1HAX - chains A and B; structure by X-ray diffraction, 1.60 A resolution.

[Chain A]
Protein: Beta-casomorphin-7
Amino-acid sequence (4 residues; row label = number of the first residue in the row):
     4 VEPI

[Chain B]
Protein: Elastase 1
Organism: Sus scrofa
Notes: EC 3.4.21.11
UniProtKB: P00772 (EL1_PIG); the construct lacks a stretch of the UniProt sequence and is renumbered around it, so the offset changes along the chain: 16-36 = UniProt 27-47; 37-65 = UniProt 51-79; 66-99 = UniProt 81-114; 100-145 = UniProt 117-162; 5 more segments
Amino-acid sequence (240 residues; each row starts with the number of its first residue; note: 1 number in that range is skipped by the numbering (no residue carries it; nothing is unmodelled there); a row labelled like 36A-36C holds insertion residues (36A, then the next letters in order)):
    16 VVGGTEAQRNSWPSQISLQYR
36A-36C SGS
    37 SWAHTCGGTLIRQNWVMTAAHCVDRELTF
   65A R
    66 VVVGEHNLNQNNGTEQYVGVQKIVVHPYWNTDDV
99A-99B AA
   100 GYDIALLRLAQSVTLNSYVQLGVLPRAGTILRNNSPCYITGWGLTR
   147 TNGQLAQTLQQAYLPTVDYAICSS
170A-170B SS
   171 YWGSTVKNSMVCAGGDGV
  188A R
   189 SGCQGDSGGPLHCLVNGQYAVHGVTSFVS
  217A R
   218 LGCN
  221A V
   222 TRKPTVFTRVSAYISWINNVIASN
Disulfides: Cys-42/Cys-58, Cys-136/Cys-201, Cys-168/Cys-182, Cys-191/Cys-220
Metal / ion sites: Ca2+: Glu-70, Asn-72, Gln-75, Asn-77, Glu-80

[How chain A and chain B interact]
Contacting residue pairs - 24 pairs, chain A then chain B:
  Val-4(A) / Trp-172(B)  hydrophobic
  Val-4(A) / Thr-175(B)
  Val-4(A) / Phe-215(B)  hydrophobic
  Val-4(A) / Val-216(B)
  Glu-5(A) / Phe-215(B)
  Glu-5(A) / Val-216(B)  hydrogen bond (backbone-backbone)
  Glu-5(A) / Ser-217(B)
  Glu-5(A) / Arg-217A(B)
  Pro-6(A) / His-57(B)
  Pro-6(A) / Val-99(B)  hydrophobic
  Pro-6(A) / Gln-192(B)
  Pro-6(A) / Ser-195(B)
  Pro-6(A) / Ser-214(B)
  Pro-6(A) / Phe-215(B)  hydrophobic
  Ile-7(A) / His-57(B)
  Ile-7(A) / Gly-190(B)
  Ile-7(A) / Cys-191(B)
  Ile-7(A) / Gln-192(B)
  Ile-7(A) / Gly-193(B)  hydrogen bond (backbone-backbone)
  Ile-7(A) / Asp-194(B)  hydrogen bond (backbone-backbone)
  Ile-7(A) / Ser-195(B)  hydrogen bond (backbone-side chain)
  Ile-7(A) / Thr-213(B)
  Ile-7(A) / Ser-214(B)  hydrogen bond (backbone-backbone)
  Ile-7(A) / Val-216(B)  hydrophobic
Also at the interface, not in a pair above, chain B (17 interface residues in all): Thr-226

[Summary]
The interface between chain A and chain B involves 4 residues on one side and 17 on the other; the contacts
include 5 hydrogen bonds. Polar pairs include Ile-7(A)/Ser-195(B), Glu-5(A)/Val-216(B) and
Ile-7(A)/Gly-193(B). Glu-70(B), Asn-72(B), Gln-75(B), Asn-77(B) and Glu-80(B) coordinate Ca2+.
Chain A is Beta-casomorphin-7 and chain B is Elastase 1 (Sus scrofa); the structure, Snapshots of serine
protease catalysis: (A) acyl-enzyme intermediate between porcine pancreatic elastase and human
beta-casomorphin-7 at ..., was determined by X-ray diffraction, deposited together with 1HAY, 1HAZ and 1HB0.
